8Q15 - chains B and J of the 10 polymer chains in the assembly; structure by electron microscopy, 3.60 A resolution.

[Chain B]
Protein: Histone H2A.2
UniProtKB: A2YMC6 (H2A2_ORYSI); residue numbers follow UniProt; this construct covers 1-135
Sequence (135 residues; row label = number of the first residue in the row):
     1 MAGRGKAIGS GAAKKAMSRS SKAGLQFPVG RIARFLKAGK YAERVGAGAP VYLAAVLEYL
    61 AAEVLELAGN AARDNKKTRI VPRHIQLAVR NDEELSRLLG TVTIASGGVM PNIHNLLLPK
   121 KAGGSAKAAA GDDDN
Disordered / not traced: 1-19, 104-135

[Chain J]
Molecule: Widom 601
Sequence (146 nucleotides; each row starts with the number of its first residue; numbers below 1 keep their minus sign (DC-73 is residue -73)):
   -73 CTGGAGAATC CCGGTGCCGA GGCCGCTCAA TTGGTCGTAG ACAGCTCTAG CACCGCTTAA
   -13 ACGCACGTAC GCGCTGTCCC CCGCGTTTTA ACCGCCAAGG GGATTACTCC CTAGTCTCCA
    47 GGCACGTGTC ACATATATAC ATCCTG
Disordered / not traced: -73, 47-72

[Interface between chain B and chain J]
Contacting residue pairs (5; chain B residue first):
  Arg31(B) with DA-44(J), phosphate contact
  Arg34(B) with DA-44(J), salt bridge to the phosphate
  Arg44(B) with DA-35(J), hydrogen bond to the sugar
  Arg79(B) with DA-54(J), hydrogen bond to the phosphate; DG-53(J), salt bridge to the phosphate
Other interface residues (no listed pair), chain B (5 interface residues in all): Gly30
Other interface residues (no listed pair), chain J (6 interface residues in all): DA-45, DT-43

[Overview]
The interface between chain B and chain J involves 5 residues on one side and 6 on the other; the contacts
include 2 hydrogen bonds and 2 salt bridges. Polar pairs include Arg44(B)-DA-35(J), Arg79(B)-DA-54(J) and
Arg34(B)-DA-44(J).
Chain B is Histone H2A.2 and chain J is Widom 601; the structure, CryoEM structure of canonical rice
nucleosome core particle, was determined by electron microscopy, deposited together with 8Q16.
